PDB entry 6BXY | X-ray diffraction, 1.82 A resolution | chain A

# Chain A
Protein: Menin
Source organism: Homo sapiens
Amino-acid sequence (489 residues; row label = number of the first residue in the row; note: 109 numbers in that range are skipped by the numbering (no residue carries them; nothing is unmodelled there); numbers below 1 keep their minus sign (Gly-4 is residue -4)):
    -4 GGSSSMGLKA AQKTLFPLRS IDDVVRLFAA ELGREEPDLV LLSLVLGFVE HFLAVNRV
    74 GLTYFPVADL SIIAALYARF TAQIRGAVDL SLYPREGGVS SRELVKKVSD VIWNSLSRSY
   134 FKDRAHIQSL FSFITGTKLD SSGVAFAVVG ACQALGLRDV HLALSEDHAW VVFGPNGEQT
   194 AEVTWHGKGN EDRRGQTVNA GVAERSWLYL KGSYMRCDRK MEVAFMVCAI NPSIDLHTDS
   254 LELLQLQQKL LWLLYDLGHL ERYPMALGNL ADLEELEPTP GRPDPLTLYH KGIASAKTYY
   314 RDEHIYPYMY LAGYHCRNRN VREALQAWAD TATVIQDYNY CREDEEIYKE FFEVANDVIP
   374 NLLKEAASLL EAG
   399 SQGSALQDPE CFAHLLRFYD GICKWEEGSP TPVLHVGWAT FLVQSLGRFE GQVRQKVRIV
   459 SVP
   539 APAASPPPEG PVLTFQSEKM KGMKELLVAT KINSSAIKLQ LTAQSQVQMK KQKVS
Disordered / not traced: -4 to 1, 539-548, 589-593
Ligand contacts: MI-1481 (EEV; 4-methyl-1-{[(2S)-5-oxomorpholin-2-yl]methyl}-5-[(4-{[6-(2,2,2-trifluoroethyl)thieno[2,3-d]pyrimidin-4-yl]amino}piperidin-1-yl)methyl]-1H-indole-2-carbonitrile): Ser155, Leu177, Ser178, Glu179, Asp180, His181, Ala182, Phe238, Cys241, Tyr276, Met278, Asp285, Tyr319, Met322, Tyr323, Ala325, Gly326, Trp341, Glu363, Glu366, Val367, Val371
What the authors report for this chain:
  - binding site for MI-1481: Tyr276, Met322, Trp341, Glu363, Glu366, Val367, Val371

# Overview
Bound to chain A: MI-1481. From the paper: a binding site for MI-1481 at Tyr276, Met322 and Trp341 among
others.
Chain A is Menin (Homo sapiens); the structure, Menin in complex with MI-1481, was determined by X-ray
diffraction together with 6BY8 from the same study.
